PDB entry 7FDC | electron microscopy, 6.60 A resolution (low resolution: residue-level contacts below are approximate; hydrogen-bond / salt-bridge calls are withheld) | chains G and H of the 31 polymer chains in the assembly

== Chain G ==
Protein: V-type proton ATPase subunit E
From: Saccharomyces cerevisiae S288C
UniProtKB: P22203 (VATE_YEAST); residue numbers follow UniProt; this construct covers 1-233
Chain sequence (233 residues; numbered 1 to 233; the number before each row is that of its first residue):
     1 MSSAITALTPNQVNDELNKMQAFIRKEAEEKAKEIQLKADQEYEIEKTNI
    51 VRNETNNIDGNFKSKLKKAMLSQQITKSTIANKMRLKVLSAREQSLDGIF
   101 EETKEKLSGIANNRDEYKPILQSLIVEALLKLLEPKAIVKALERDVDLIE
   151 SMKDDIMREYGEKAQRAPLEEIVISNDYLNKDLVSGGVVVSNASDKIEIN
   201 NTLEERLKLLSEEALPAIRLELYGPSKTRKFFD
Disordered / not traced: 1-7, 233

== Chain H ==
Protein: V-type proton ATPase subunit G
From: Saccharomyces cerevisiae S288C
Chain sequence (122 residues; numbered -7 to 114; the number before each row is that of its first residue; numbers below 1 keep their minus sign (Met-7 is residue -7)):
    -7 MDYKDDDDKSQKNGIATLLQAEKEAHEIVSKARKYRQDKLKQAKTDAAKE
    43 IDSYKIQKDKELKEFEQKNAGGVGELEKKAEAGVQGELAEIKKIAEKKKD
    93 DVVKILIETVIKPSAEVHINAL
Disordered / not traced: -7 to 1, 113-114

== How chain G and chain H interact ==
Contacting residue pairs (55):
  Gln21(G) - Ala13(H)
  Ala32(G) - Arg28(H)
  Ile35(G) - Arg28(H)
  Gln36(G) - Tyr27(H)
  Gln36(G) - Arg28(H)
  Ala39(G) - Arg28(H)
  Asp40(G) - Tyr27(H)
  Asp40(G) - Lys31(H)
  Tyr43(G) - Lys31(H)
  Tyr43(G) - Ala35(H)
  Tyr43(G) - Asp38(H)
  Glu46(G) - Lys36(H)
  Lys47(G) - Ala35(H)
  Lys47(G) - Asp38(H)
  Lys47(G) - Ala39(H)
  Lys47(G) - Glu42(H)
  Ile50(G) - Lys36(H)
  Ile50(G) - Ala39(H)
  Val51(G) - Glu42(H)
  Val51(G) - Ile43(H)
  Glu54(G) - Ile43(H)
  Thr55(G) - Tyr46(H)
  Ile58(G) - Ile43(H)
  Ile58(G) - Tyr46(H)
  Ile58(G) - Lys47(H)
  Asn61(G) - Lys47(H)
  Phe62(G) - Lys47(H)
  Phe62(G) - Lys50(H)
  Phe62(G) - Asp51(H)
  Phe62(G) - Leu54(H)
  Lys65(G) - Leu54(H)
  Leu66(G) - Leu54(H)
  Leu66(G) - Phe57(H)
  Gln73(G) - Asn61(H)
  Thr76(G) - Val65(H)
  Met84(G) - Ala72(H)
  Met84(G) - Val76(H)
  Lys87(G) - Glu73(H)
  Val88(G) - Val76(H)
  Val88(G) - Leu80(H)
  Ala91(G) - Lys84(H)
  Arg92(G) - Ile83(H)
  Ile99(G) - Val95(H)
  Leu107(G) - Ile99(H)
  Ile120(G) - Ile103(H)
  Glu127(G) - Pro105(H)
  Glu127(G) - Ser106(H)
  Glu127(G) - Ala107(H)
  Leu130(G) - Ala107(H)
  Leu130(G) - Glu108(H)
  Arg206(G) - Val102(H)
  Leu210(G) - Val102(H)
  Ile218(G) - Leu98(H)
  Glu221(G) - Lys90(H)
  Leu222(G) - Lys90(H)
Interface residues without a listed pair, chain G (45 interface residues in all): Ile80, Ser95, Gly98, Glu102, Thr103, Ile110, Ser123, Lys131, Leu203, Tyr223
Interface residues without a listed pair, chain H (42 interface residues in all): Lys23, Gln34, Glu69, Lys91, Val94, Thr101, Lys104, Val109

== Summary ==
The interface between chain G and chain H involves 45 residues on one side and 42 on the other.
Chain G is V-type proton ATPase subunit E and chain H is V-type proton ATPase subunit G, both from
Saccharomyces cerevisiae S288C; the structure, CryoEM Structures of Reconstituted V-ATPase, state3, was
determined by electron microscopy.
